4YZP - chain A; structure by X-ray diffraction, 1.70 A resolution.

Chain A:
Protein: Cellulose hydrolase
Organism: Bacillus licheniformis
Notes: EC 3.2.1.4
Reference sequence: D1L8C7 (D1L8C7_BACLI); residues 1-533 here correspond to UniProt positions 9-541 (UniProt number = residue number + 8)
Sequence (536 residues; numbered -2 to 533; the number before each row is that of its first residue; numbers below 1 keep their minus sign (Gly-2 is residue -2)):
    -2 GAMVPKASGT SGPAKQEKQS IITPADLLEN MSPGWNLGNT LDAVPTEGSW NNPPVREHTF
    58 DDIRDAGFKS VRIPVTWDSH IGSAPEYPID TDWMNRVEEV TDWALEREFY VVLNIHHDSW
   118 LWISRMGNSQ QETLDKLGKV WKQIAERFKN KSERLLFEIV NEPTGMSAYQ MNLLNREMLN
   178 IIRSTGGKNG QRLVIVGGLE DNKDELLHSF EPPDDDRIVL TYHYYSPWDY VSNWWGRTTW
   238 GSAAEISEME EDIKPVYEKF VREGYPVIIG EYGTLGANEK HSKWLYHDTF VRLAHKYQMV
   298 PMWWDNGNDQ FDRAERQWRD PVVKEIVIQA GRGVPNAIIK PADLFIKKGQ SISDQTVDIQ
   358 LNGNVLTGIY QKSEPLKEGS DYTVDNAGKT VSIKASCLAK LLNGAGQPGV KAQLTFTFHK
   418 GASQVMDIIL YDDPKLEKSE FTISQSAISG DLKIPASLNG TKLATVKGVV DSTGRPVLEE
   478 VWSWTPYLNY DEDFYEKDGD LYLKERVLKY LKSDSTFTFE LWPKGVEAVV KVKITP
Disordered / not traced: -2 to 19, 400-403, 533
Sequence notes: expression tag (-2 to 0)
What the authors report for this chain:
  - mutagenesis - W479A, W481A: decreased catalytic activity on beta-glucan
  - mutagenesis - W479A, W481A: decreased catalytic activity on CMC
  - catalytic residues: Glu159 (proposed by the authors, not directly observed)

In short:
The paper reports the catalytic residue Glu159; W479A and W481A reduce catalytic activity on beta-glucan.
Chain A is Cellulose hydrolase (Bacillus licheniformis); the structure, Crystal structure of a tri-modular GH5
(subfamily 4) endo-beta-1, 4-glucanase from Bacillus licheniformis, was determined by X-ray diffraction
together with 4YZT from the same study.
